8R6W - chains A and T of the 5 polymer chains in the assembly; structure by electron microscopy, 3.35 A resolution.

# Chain A
Name: RNA-directed RNA polymerase L
From: SFTS virus AH12
Reference sequence: U3GU88 (U3GU88_SFTS); numbering as in UniProt (aligned over 1-2084)
Chain sequence (2084 residues; row label = number of the first residue in the row):
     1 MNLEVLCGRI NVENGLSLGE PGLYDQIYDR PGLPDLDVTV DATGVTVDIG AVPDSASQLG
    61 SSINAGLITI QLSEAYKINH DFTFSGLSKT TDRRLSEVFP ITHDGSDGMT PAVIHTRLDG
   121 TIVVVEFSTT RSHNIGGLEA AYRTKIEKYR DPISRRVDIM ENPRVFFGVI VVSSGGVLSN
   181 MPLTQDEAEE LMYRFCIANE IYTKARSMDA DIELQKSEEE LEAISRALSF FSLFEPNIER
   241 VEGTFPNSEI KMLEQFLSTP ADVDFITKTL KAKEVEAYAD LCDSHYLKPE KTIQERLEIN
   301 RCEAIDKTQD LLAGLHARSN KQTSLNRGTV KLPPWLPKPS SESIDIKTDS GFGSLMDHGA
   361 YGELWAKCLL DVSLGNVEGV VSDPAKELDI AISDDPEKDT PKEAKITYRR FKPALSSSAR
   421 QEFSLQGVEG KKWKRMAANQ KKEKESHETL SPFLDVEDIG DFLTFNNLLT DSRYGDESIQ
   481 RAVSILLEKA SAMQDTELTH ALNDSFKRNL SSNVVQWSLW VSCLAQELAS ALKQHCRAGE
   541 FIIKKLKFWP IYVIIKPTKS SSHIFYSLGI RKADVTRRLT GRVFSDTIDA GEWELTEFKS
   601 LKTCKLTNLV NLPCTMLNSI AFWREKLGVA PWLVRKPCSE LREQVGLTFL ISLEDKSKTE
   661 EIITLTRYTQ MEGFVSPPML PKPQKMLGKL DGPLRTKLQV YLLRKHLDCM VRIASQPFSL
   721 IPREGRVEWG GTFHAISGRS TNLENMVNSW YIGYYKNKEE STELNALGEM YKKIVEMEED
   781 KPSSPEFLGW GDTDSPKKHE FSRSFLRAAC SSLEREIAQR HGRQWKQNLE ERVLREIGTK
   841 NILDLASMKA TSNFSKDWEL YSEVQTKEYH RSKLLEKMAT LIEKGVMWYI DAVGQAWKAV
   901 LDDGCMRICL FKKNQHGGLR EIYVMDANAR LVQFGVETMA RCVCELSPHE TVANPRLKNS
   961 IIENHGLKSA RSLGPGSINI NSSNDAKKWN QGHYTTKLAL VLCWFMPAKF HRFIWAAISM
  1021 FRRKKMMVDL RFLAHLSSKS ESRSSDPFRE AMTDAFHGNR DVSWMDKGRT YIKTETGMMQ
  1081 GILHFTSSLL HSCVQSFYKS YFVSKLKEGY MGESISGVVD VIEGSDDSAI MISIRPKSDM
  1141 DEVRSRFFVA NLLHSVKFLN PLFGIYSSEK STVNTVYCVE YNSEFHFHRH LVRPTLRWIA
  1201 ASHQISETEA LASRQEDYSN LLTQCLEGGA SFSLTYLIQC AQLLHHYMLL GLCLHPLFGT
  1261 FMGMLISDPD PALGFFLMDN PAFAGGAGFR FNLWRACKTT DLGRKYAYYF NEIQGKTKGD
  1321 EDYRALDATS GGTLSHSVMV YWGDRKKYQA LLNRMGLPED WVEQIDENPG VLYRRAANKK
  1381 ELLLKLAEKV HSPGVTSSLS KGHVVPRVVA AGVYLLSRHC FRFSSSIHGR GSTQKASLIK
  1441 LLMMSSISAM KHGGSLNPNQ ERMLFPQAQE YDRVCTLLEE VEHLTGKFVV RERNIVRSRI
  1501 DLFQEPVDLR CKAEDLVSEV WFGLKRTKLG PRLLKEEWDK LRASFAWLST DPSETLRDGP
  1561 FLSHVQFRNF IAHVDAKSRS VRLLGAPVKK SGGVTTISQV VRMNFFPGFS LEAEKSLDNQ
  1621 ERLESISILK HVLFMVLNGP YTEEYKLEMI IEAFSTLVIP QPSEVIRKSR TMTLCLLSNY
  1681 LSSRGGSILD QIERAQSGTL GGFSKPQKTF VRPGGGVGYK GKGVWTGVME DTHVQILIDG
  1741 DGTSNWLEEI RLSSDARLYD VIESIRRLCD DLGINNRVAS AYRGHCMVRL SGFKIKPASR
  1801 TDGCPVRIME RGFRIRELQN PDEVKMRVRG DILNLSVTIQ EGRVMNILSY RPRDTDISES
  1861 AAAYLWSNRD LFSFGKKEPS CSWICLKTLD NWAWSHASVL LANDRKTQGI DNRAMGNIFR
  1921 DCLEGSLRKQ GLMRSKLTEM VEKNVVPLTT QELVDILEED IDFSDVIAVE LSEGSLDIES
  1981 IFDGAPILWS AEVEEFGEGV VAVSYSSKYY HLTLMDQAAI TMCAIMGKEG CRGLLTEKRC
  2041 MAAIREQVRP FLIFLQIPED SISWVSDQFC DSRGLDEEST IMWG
Not modelled in the structure: 208-218, 397-405, 1425-1432, 1589-1594, 1615-1623, 1810-1819, 1938-1966, 2057-2084
Construct notes: engineered mutation Ala112 (Asp in U3GU88)
Reported in the primary citation:
  - binding site for the 18-nt RNA strand: Lys1668, Phe1703, Gln1707, Tyr1719, Leu1772, Asn1834, Asn1846
  - conformationally variable residues (loop rearrangement): Thr1838 to Val1844
  - binding site for the 26-nt RNA strand (chain T): Trp1342 to Lys1347
  - binding site for the 16-nt RNA strand: Arg920, Gln1080, Gly1081, His1084, Ser1125, Arg1197, Gln1204, Gln1224

# Chain T
Molecule: 26-nt RNA strand
Sequence (26 nucleotides; each row starts with the number of its first residue):
     1 AAAAAAGAUC UGGGCGGUCU UUGUGU
Not modelled in the structure: 1-9

# Chain A / chain T interface
Residue-residue contacts (45):
  His535(A) - G16(T)  hydrogen bond to the base
  Arg537(A) - G13(T)  salt bridge to the phosphate
  Arg537(A) - G14(T)  hydrogen bond to the base
  Ser561(A) - C19(T)  base contact
  Glu759(A) - U22(T)  hydrogen bond to the base
  Ser761(A) - U21(T)  base contact
  Lys849(A) - G23(T)  salt bridge to the phosphate
  Lys849(A) - U24(T)  salt bridge to the phosphate
  Ala850(A) - U22(T)  sugar contact
  Ala850(A) - G23(T)  hydrogen bond to the phosphate
  His870(A) - C19(T)  phosphate contact
  His870(A) - U20(T)  salt bridge to the phosphate
  Arg871(A) - U20(T)  hydrogen bond to the phosphate
  Arg871(A) - U21(T)  salt bridge to the phosphate
  Arg871(A) - U22(T)  phosphate contact
  Lys873(A) - G23(T)  phosphate contact
  Phe911(A) - U21(T)  sugar contact
  Phe911(A) - U22(T)  base contact
  Lys913(A) - U22(T)  sugar contact
  Ile922(A) - G23(T)  base contact
  Tyr923(A) - G23(T)  sugar contact
  Arg930(A) - U24(T)  salt bridge to the phosphate
  Arg930(A) - G25(T)  salt bridge to the phosphate
  Arg941(A) - U26(T)  phosphate contact
  Val952(A) - U26(T)  phosphate contact
  Arg1031(A) - C19(T)  sugar contact
  Gln1080(A) - G23(T)  hydrogen bond to the base
  Gly1081(A) - G23(T)  base contact
  Gly1081(A) - U24(T)  hydrogen bond to the sugar
  Ile1082(A) - U24(T)  sugar contact
  Phe1085(A) - G25(T)  sugar contact
  Trp1342(A) - G17(T)  base contact
  Gly1343(A) - G17(T)  sugar contact
  Asp1344(A) - G17(T)  base contact
  Arg1345(A) - G17(T)  base contact
  Lys1346(A) - G17(T)  hydrogen bond to the base
  Lys1347(A) - G17(T)  hydrogen bond to the base
  Lys1347(A) - C19(T)  salt bridge to the phosphate
  Lys1347(A) - U20(T)  base contact
  Tyr1348(A) - G17(T)  hydrogen bond to the base
  Lys1401(A) - U21(T)  hydrogen bond to the sugar
  Lys1401(A) - U22(T)  hydrogen bond to the base
  Gly1402(A) - U21(T)  base contact
  Gly1402(A) - U22(T)  base contact
  His1403(A) - U21(T)  base contact
Interface residues without a listed pair, chain A (41 interface residues in all): Met848, Val924, Gln933, Phe934, Pro955, His1084, Ser1397, Ser1400, Arg1407
Interface residues without a listed pair, chain T (13 interface residues in all): U18

# Overview
41 residues of chain A face 13 of chain T across their interface; the contacts include 12 hydrogen bonds and 8
salt bridges. Polar pairs include His535(A)-G16(T), Arg537(A)-G14(T) and Glu759(A)-U22(T). From the paper: a
binding site for the 16-nt RNA strand at Arg920(A), Gln1080(A) and Gly1081(A) among others; a binding site for
the 18-nt RNA strand at Lys1668(A), Phe1703(A) and Gln1707(A) among others.
Chain A is RNA-directed RNA polymerase L (SFTS virus AH12) and chain T is a 26-nt RNA strand; the structure,
Structure of the SFTSV L protein in a transcription-priming state with bound capped RNA
[TRANSCRIPTION-PRIMING], was determined by electron microscopy, deposited together with 8R6U and 8R6Y.
